PDB entry 1J1D | X-ray diffraction, 2.61 A resolution | chains A and C of the 3 polymer chains in the assembly

# Chain A
Protein: Troponin C
From: Homo sapiens
UniProtKB: P63316 (TNNC1_HUMAN); numbering as in UniProt (aligned over 1-161)
Amino-acid sequence (161 residues; numbered 1 to 161; the number before each row is that of its first residue):
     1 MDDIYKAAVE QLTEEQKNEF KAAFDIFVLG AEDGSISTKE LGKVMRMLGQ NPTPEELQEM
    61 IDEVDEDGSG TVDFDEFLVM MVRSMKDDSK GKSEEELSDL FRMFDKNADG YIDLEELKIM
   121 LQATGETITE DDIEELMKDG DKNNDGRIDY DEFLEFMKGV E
Unresolved in the structure: 90-91
Construct notes: engineered mutation S35 (Cys in P63316), S84 (Cys in P63316)
Bound ions: Ca2+ site 1: D65, D67, S69, T71, D73, E76; Ca2+ site 2: D105, N107, D109, Y111, E116; Ca2+ site 3: D141, N143, D145, R147, E152
Curated features (UniProtKB/Swiss-Prot):
  - binding site (Ca(2+)): D65, D67, S69, T71, E76, D105, N107, D109, Y111, E116, D141, N143, D145, R147, E152
  - modified residue: M1 (N-acetylmethionine), S98 (Phosphoserine)
  - natural variant: A8 (A8V: In CMH13), L29 (L29Q: In CMH13), E134 (E134D: In CMH13), D145 (D145E: In CMH13), G159 (G159D: In CMD1Z)

# Chain C
Protein: Troponin I
From: Homo sapiens
UniProtKB: P19429 (TNNI3_HUMAN); residues 31-163 here correspond to UniProt positions 30-162 (UniProt number = residue number - 1)
Amino-acid sequence (133 residues; numbered 31 to 163; the number before each row is that of its first residue):
    31 MEPHAKKKSK ISASRKLQLK TLLLQIAKQE LEREAEERRG EKGRALSTRA QPLELAGLGF
    91 AELQDLARQL HARVDKVDEE RYDIEAKVTK NITEIADLTQ KIFDLRGKFK RPTLRRVRIS
   151 ADAMMQALLG ARA
Unresolved in the structure: 31-34, 137-144, 161-163
Construct notes: engineered mutation M31 (Thr30 in P19429), A80 (Cys79 in P19429), A97 (Cys96 in P19429)

# Chain A / chain C interface
Residue-residue contacts (79):
  M1(A) - K36(C)
  M1(A) - K38(C)
  D2(A) - K38(C)  salt bridge
  D2(A) - K46(C)  salt bridge
  D3(A) - A43(C)
  K6(A) - A43(C)
  A7(A) - A43(C)
  A7(A) - S44(C)
  E10(A) - A43(C)
  E10(A) - S44(C)  hydrogen bond
  Q11(A) - S44(C)  hydrogen bond
  E19(A) - L159(C)
  F20(A) - M155(C)  hydrophobic
  A22(A) - L159(C)  hydrophobic
  A23(A) - M155(C)  hydrophobic
  A23(A) - L158(C)  hydrophobic
  A23(A) - L159(C)
  F27(A) - M154(C)  hydrophobic
  F27(A) - L158(C)  hydrophobic
  V44(A) - M154(C)  hydrophobic
  V44(A) - L158(C)  hydrophobic
  L48(A) - A153(C)
  L48(A) - A157(C)  hydrophobic
  E56(A) - V147(C)
  M60(A) - V147(C)
  E63(A) - R148(C)  salt bridge
  F77(A) - M154(C)  hydrophobic
  M80(A) - I149(C)  hydrophobic
  M81(A) - A151(C)
  R83(A) - R148(C)
  S84(A) - I149(C)  hydrogen bond (side chain-backbone)
  S84(A) - S150(C)
  S84(A) - A151(C)  hydrogen bond (side chain-backbone)
  M85(A) - A151(C)  hydrophobic
  K92(A) - Q55(C)
  E96(A) - K58(C)  salt bridge
  D99(A) - L61(C)
  L100(A) - L54(C)  hydrophobic
  L100(A) - A57(C)
  L100(A) - K58(C)
  R102(A) - L61(C)
  R102(A) - E64(C)  salt bridge
  M103(A) - A57(C)
  M103(A) - E60(C)
  M103(A) - L61(C)
  F104(A) - L53(C)  hydrophobic
  F104(A) - A57(C)  hydrophobic
  K106(A) - E60(C)  salt bridge
  M120(A) - L53(C)  hydrophobic
  M120(A) - I56(C)  hydrophobic
  M120(A) - E60(C)
  L121(A) - L49(C)  hydrophobic
  L121(A) - L53(C)  hydrophobic
  T124(A) - L52(C)
  E126(A) - R45(C)  salt bridge
  E126(A) - Q48(C)  hydrogen bond
  E126(A) - L49(C)
  D131(A) - K40(C)  salt bridge
  D132(A) - R45(C)  salt bridge
  D132(A) - L49(C)
  E134(A) - K37(C)  salt bridge
  E135(A) - K38(C)
  E135(A) - S39(C)
  E135(A) - K40(C)  hydrogen bond (side chain-backbone)
  E135(A) - I41(C)  hydrogen bond (side chain-backbone)
  L136(A) - K46(C)
  L136(A) - L49(C)  hydrophobic
  L136(A) - K50(C)
  D139(A) - K46(C)  salt bridge
  D139(A) - K50(C)  salt bridge
  D151(A) - R136(C)  salt bridge
  F156(A) - K50(C)  hydrogen bond (backbone-side chain)
  M157(A) - K50(C)
  M157(A) - L54(C)  hydrophobic
  V160(A) - K50(C)
  V160(A) - T51(C)
  V160(A) - L54(C)  hydrophobic
  E161(A) - L47(C)
  E161(A) - T51(C)  hydrogen bond
Interface residues without a listed pair, chain A (54 interface residues in all): I4, I26, M45, M47, L97, A123, T127, F153
Interface residues without a listed pair, chain C (39 interface residues in all): S42, R68

# Summary
54 residues of chain A face 39 of chain C across their interface, with 9 hydrogen bonds and 13 salt bridges.
Polar contacts include D2(A)-K38(C), D2(A)-K46(C) and E63(A)-R148(C). UniProt lists 15 Ca2+-binding residues
on chain A.
Chain A is Troponin C and chain C is Troponin I, both from Homo sapiens; the structure, Crystal structure of
the 46kDa domain of human cardiac troponin in the Ca2+ saturated form, was determined by X-ray diffraction,
deposited together with 1J1E.
